PDB entry 6DFF | electron microscopy, 3.90 A resolution | chains G and H of the 8 polymer chains in the assembly

== Chain G ==
Protein: AP-1 complex subunit gamma-1
Source organism: Mus musculus
UniProtKB: P22892 (AP1G1_MOUSE); residue numbers follow UniProt; this construct covers 1-595
Amino-acid sequence (601 residues; each row starts with the number of its first residue):
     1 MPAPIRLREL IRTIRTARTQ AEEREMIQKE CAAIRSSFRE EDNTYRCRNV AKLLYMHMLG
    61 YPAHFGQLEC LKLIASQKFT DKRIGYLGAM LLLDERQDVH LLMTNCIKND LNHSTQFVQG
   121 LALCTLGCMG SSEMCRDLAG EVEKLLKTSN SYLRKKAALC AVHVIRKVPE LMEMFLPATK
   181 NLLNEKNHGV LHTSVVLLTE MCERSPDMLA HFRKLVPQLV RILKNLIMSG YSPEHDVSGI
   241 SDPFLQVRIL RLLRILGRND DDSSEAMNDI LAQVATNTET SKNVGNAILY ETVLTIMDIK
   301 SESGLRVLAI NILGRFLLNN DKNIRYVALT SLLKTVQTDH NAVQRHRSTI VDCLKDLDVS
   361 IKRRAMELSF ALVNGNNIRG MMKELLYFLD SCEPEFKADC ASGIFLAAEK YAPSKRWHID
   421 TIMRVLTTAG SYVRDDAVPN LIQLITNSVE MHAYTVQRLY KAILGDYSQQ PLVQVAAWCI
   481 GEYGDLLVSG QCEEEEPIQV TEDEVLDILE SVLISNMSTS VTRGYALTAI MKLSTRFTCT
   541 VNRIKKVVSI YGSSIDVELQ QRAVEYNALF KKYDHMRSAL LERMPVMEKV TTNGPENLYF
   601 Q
Not modelled in the structure: 1-3, 589-601
Differences from the reference sequence: expression tag (596-601)

== Chain H ==
Protein: ADP-ribosylation factor 1
Source organism: Homo sapiens
UniProtKB: P84077 (ARF1_HUMAN); residues 17-181 here = UniProt positions 17-181
Amino-acid sequence (193 residues; row label = number of the first residue in the row; numbers below 1 keep their minus sign (Met-11 is residue -11)):
   -11 MSYYHHHHHH DYDIPTTENL YFQGAMGSEM RILMVGLDAA GKTTILYKLK LGEIVTTIPT
    49 IGFNVETVEY KNISFTVWDV GGLDKIRPLW RHYFQNTQGL IFVVDSNDRE RVNEAREELM
   109 RMLAEDELRD AVLLVFANKQ DLPNAMNAAE ITDKLGLHSL RHRNWYIQAT CATSGDGLYE
   169 GLDWLSNQLR NQK
Not modelled in the structure: -11 to 16, 180-181
Differences from the reference sequence: initiating methionine (-11); expression tag (-10 to 16); engineered mutation Leu71 (Gln in P84077)
Bound ions: Mg2+: Thr31, Thr48 (together with GTP)
Ligand contacts: GTP (guanosine-5'-triphosphate): Leu25, Asp26, Ala27, Ala28, Gly29, Lys30, Thr31, Thr32, Thr45, Ile46, Pro47, Thr48, Gly69, Gly70, Leu71, Asn126, Lys127, Asp129, Cys159, Ala160, Thr161
UniProt features mapped onto this chain:
  - binding site (GTP): Gly24 to Thr32, Asn126 to Asp129, Ala160
  - natural variant: Tyr35 (Y35H: In PVNH8), Arg99 (R99H: In PVNH8; uncertain significance), Lys127 (K127E: In PVNH8)

== Chain G / chain H interface ==
Residue-residue contacts (25):
  Arg39(G) - Gln83(H)
  Arg39(G) - Asn84(H)  hydrogen bond
  Glu41(G) - Arg19(H)  salt bridge
  Glu41(G) - Asn84(H)
  Leu68(G) - His80(H)
  Leu71(G) - Phe51(H)
  Lys72(G) - Arg19(H)
  Lys72(G) - Trp66(H)
  Ala75(G) - Phe51(H)  hydrophobic
  Ala75(G) - Val53(H)
  Asp98(G) - Leu77(H)
  Val99(G) - His80(H)
  Leu101(G) - Gly50(H)
  Leu101(G) - Leu77(H)  hydrophobic
  Leu102(G) - Gly50(H)
  Leu102(G) - Phe51(H)
  Leu102(G) - Tyr81(H)
  Thr104(G) - Ile49(H)
  Asn105(G) - Thr48(H)
  Asn105(G) - Gly50(H)
  Asn105(G) - Phe51(H)  hydrogen bond (side chain-backbone)
  Asn105(G) - Asn52(H)  hydrogen bond
  Lys108(G) - Ile46(H)
  Asn109(G) - Asn52(H)
  Glu133(G) - Lys73(H)  salt bridge
Other interface residues (no listed pair), chain G (17 interface residues in all): Cys106, Asp137
Other interface residues (no listed pair), chain H (16 interface residues in all): Tyr35

== In short ==
17 residues of chain G and 16 residues of chain H are in contact, with 3 hydrogen bonds and 2 salt bridges.
Polar pairs include Glu41(G)-Arg19(H), Glu133(G)-Lys73(H) and Arg39(G)-Asn84(H). Chain H binds GTP. From
UniProt: 14 GTP-binding residues on chain H.
Here chain G is AP-1 complex subunit gamma-1 (Mus musculus) and chain H is ADP-ribosylation factor 1 (Homo
sapiens). Entry 6DFF (Structure of the cargo bound AP-1:Arf1:tetherin-Nef monomer) was determined by electron
microscopy, deposited together with 6CM9, 6D83, 6D84 and 6CRI.
